PDB entry 6O8C | X-ray diffraction, 3.17 A resolution | chains A and E of the 4 polymer chains in the assembly

== Chain A ==
Protein: Serine/threonine-protein kinase TBK1
Organism: Mus musculus
Notes: EC 2.7.11.1
UniProt: Q9WUN2 (TBK1_MOUSE); residues 2-657 here = UniProt positions 2-657
Sequence (665 residues; numbered -7 to 657; the number before each row is that of its first residue; numbers below 1 keep their minus sign (Gly-7 is residue -7)):
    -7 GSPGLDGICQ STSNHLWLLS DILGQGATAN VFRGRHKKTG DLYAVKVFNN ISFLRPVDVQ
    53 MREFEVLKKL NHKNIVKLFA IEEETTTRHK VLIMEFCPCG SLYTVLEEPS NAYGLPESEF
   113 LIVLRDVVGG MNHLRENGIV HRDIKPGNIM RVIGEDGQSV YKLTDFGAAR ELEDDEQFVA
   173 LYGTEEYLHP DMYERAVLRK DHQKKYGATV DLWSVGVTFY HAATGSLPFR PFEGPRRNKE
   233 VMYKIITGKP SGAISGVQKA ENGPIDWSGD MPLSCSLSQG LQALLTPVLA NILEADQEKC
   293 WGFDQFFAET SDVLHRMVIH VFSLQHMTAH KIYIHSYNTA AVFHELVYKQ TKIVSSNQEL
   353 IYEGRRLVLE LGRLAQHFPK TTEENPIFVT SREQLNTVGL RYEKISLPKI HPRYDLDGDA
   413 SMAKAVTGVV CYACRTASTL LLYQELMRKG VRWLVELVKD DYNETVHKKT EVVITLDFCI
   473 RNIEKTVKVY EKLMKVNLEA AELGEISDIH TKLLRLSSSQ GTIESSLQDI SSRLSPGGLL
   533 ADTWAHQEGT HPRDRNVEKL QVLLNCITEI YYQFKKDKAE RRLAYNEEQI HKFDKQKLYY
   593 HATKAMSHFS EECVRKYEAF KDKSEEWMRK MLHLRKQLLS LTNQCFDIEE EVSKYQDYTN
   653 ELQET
Unresolved in the structure: -7 to -5, 162-175, 482-487, 652-657
Differences from the reference sequence: expression tag (-7 to 1); engineered mutation Ala172 (Ser in Q9WUN2)
Small-molecule neighbours: BX7 (N-(3-{[5-iodo-4-({3-[(thiophen-2-ylcarbonyl)amino]propyl}amino)pyrimidin-2-yl]amino}phenyl)pyrrolidine-1-carboxamide): Leu15, Gly16, Gln17, Gly18, Ala21, Asn22, Val23, Ala36, Lys38, Val68, Met86, Glu87, Phe88, Cys89, Pro90, Gly92, Ser93, Tyr95, Thr96, Gly139, Met142, Thr156, Asp157
Swiss-Prot annotation at these positions:
  - active site: Asp135 (Proton acceptor)
  - binding site (ATP): Leu15 to Val23, Lys38
  - cross-link (Glycyl lysine isopeptide (Lys-Gly)): Lys30 (interchain with G-Cter in ubiquitin), Lys401 (interchain with G-Cter in ubiquitin)

== Chain E ==
Protein: Stimulator of interferon genes protein
Organism: Homo sapiens
UniProt: Q86WV6 (STING_HUMAN); numbering as in UniProt (aligned over 342-379)
Sequence (39 residues; row label = number of the first residue in the row):
   341 STWGSLKTSA VPSTSTMSQE PELLISGMEK PLPLRTDFS
Unresolved in the structure: 341-367
Differences from the reference sequence: expression tag (341); engineered mutation Trp343 (Val in Q86WV6)
Swiss-Prot annotation at these positions:
  - motif: Leu363 to Ser366 (pLxIS motif)
  - modified residue: Thr354 (Phosphothreonine), Ser355 (Phosphoserine), Thr356 (Phosphothreonine), Ser358 (Phosphoserine), Ser366 (Phosphoserine)
  - mutagenesis: Thr342 (T342A: Does not affect ability to activate IRF3), Ser355 (S355A: Impaired ability to induce the production of type I interferon), Ser358 (S358A: Decreased phosphorylation by TBK1, leading to reduced ability to activate IRF3), Glu360 (E360A: Does not affect ability to activate IRF3), Glu362 (E362A: Slightly affects ability to induce the production of type I interferon), Leu363 (L363A: Abolished ability to induce the production of type I interferon), Leu364 (L364A: Slightly affects ability to induce the production of type I interferon), Ile365 (I365A: Abolished ability to induce the production of type I interferon), Ser366 (S366A/N/C: Induces a decrease in phosphorylation by TBK1. Abolished ability to activate IRF3; S366D: Phosphomimetic mutant; retains some ability to activate IRF3 ...), Gly367 (G367A: Does not affect ability to activate IRF3), Pro371 (P371Q: Abolished ability to induce the production of type I interferon), Leu374 (L374A: Abolished ability to activate IRF3 and induce the production of type I interferon), 4 further mutagenesis entries in UniProt
From the paper describing this entry:
  - post-translational modification sites: Thr376
  - mutagenesis - S366A, K370A: unchanged binding to Serine/threonine-protein kinase TBK1 (chain A)
  - mutagenesis - S366A, L374A: abolished signaling
  - mutagenesis - K370A, P371A (about 30%), L372A, P373A, R375A (about 50%), T376A (about 30%), D377A (about 30%), F378A, S379A: decreased signaling
  - mutagenesis - T376E/F378M/S379W, T376E: increased binding to Serine/threonine-protein kinase TBK1 (chain A)
  - mutagenesis - L374A: unchanged binding to IRF-3

== How chain A and chain E interact ==
Residue-residue contacts (10; chain A residue first):
  Asp-2(A) - Phe378(E)
  Ile0(A) - Phe378(E)  hydrophobic
  Cys1(A) - Phe378(E)  hydrophobic
  Ser3(A) - Thr376(E)
  Leu8(A) - Arg375(E)
  Leu8(A) - Thr376(E)
  Arg27(A) - Leu374(E)
  Lys29(A) - Pro373(E)
  Lys29(A) - Leu374(E)  hydrogen bond (backbone-backbone)
  Lys30(A) - Pro373(E)
Also at the interface, not in a pair above, chain A (11 interface residues in all): Leu10, His28, Gly32
From the paper, about this interface:
  - specific contacts: Leu8(A)-Leu374(E) (hydrophobic contact), Lys29(A)-Leu374(E) (hydrophobic contact)
  - hot spots on chain E (mutagenesis) - L374A: abolished binding to Serine/threonine-protein kinase TBK1 (chain A)
  - hot spots on chain E (mutagenesis) - P371A (3- to 6-fold), L372A (about 10-fold), P373A (about 10-fold), R375A, T376A (3- to 6-fold): decreased binding to Serine/threonine-protein kinase TBK1 (chain A)

== Overview ==
Chain A and chain E form an interface of 11 and 5 residues respectively; the contacts include 1 hydrogen bond.
Its one hydrogen bond, Lys29(A)-Leu374(E), is backbone to backbone. The paper describes hydrophobic contacts
between Leu8(A) and Leu374(E) and Lys29(A) and Leu374(E). The paper reports that K370A, P371A and L372A of
chain E, among others, reduce signaling; a modification site at Thr376(E); 13 substitutions were tested in
all.
Here chain A is Serine/threonine-protein kinase TBK1 (Mus musculus) and chain E is Stimulator of interferon
genes protein (Homo sapiens). Entry 6O8C (Crystal structure of STING CTT in complex with TBK1) was determined
by X-ray diffraction, deposited together with 6O8B.
